PDB entry 9G8C | X-ray diffraction, 1.90 A resolution | chains A and B

Chain A:
Molecule: histidine kinase
From: Agrobacterium fabrum str. C58
Notes: EC 2.7.13.3
UniProt: A9CI81 (A9CI81_AGRFC); numbering as in UniProt (aligned over 1-501)
Chain sequence (507 residues; numbered 1 to 507; the number before each row is that of its first residue):
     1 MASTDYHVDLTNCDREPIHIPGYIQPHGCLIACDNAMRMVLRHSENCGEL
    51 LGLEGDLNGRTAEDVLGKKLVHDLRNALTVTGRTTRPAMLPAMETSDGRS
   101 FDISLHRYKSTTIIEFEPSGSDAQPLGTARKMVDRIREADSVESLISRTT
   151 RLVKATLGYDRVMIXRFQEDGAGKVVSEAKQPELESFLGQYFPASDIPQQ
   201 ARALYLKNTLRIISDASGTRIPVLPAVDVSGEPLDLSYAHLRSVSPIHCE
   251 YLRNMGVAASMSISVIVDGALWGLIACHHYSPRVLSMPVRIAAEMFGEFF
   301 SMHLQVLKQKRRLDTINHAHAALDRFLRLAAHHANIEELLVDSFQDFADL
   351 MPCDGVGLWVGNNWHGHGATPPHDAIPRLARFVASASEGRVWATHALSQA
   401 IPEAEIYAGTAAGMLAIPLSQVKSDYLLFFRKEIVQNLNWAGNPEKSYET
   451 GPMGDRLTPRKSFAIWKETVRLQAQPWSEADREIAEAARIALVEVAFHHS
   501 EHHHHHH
Disordered / not traced: 1-6, 81-85, 96, 120-126, 504-507
Sequence notes: engineered mutation 9IJ_165 (Tyr in A9CI81); expression tag (502-507)
Modified residues: Lys154, Lys174, Lys180, Lys207, Lys308, Lys310, Lys432, Lys446, Lys461, Lys467 (N-methyl-lysine; MLZ); 9IJ (2-cyano-L-phenylalanine) at position 165
Glycans and other covalent adducts: biliverdin, bound form at Pfr state (EL5) linked to Cys13
Small-molecule neighbours: biliverdin, bound form at Pfr state (EL5; 3-[(2Z)-2-({3-(2-carboxyethyl)-5-[(E)-(4-ethenyl-3-methyl-5-oxo-1,5-dihydro-2H-pyrrol-2-ylidene)methyl]-4-methyl-1H-pyrrol-2-yl}methylidene)-5-{(Z)-[(3E,4S)-3-ethylidene-4-methyl-5-oxopyrrolidin-2-ylidene]methyl}-4-methyl-2H-pyrrol-3-yl]propanoic acid): Leu10, Asp14, Ile18, 9IJ_165, Phe187, Gln190, Phe192, Ser195, Asp196, Ile197, Pro198, Ala201, Tyr205, Arg211, Ile213, Arg242, Val244, Ser245, Ile247, His248, Tyr251, Met255, Leu274, Ala276, His278, Arg456, Leu457, Pro459, Ser462
What the authors report for this chain:
  - conformationally variable residues: Phe167, Leu274

Chain B:
Molecule: histidine kinase
From: Agrobacterium fabrum str. C58
Notes: EC 2.7.13.3
UniProt: A9CI81 (A9CI81_AGRFC); residues 1-501 here = UniProt positions 1-501
Chain sequence (507 residues; row label = number of the first residue in the row):
     1 MASTDYHVDLTNCDREPIHIPGYIQPHGCLIACDNAMRMVLRHSENCGEL
    51 LGLEGDLNGRTAEDVLGKKLVHDLRNALTVTGRTTRPAMLPAMETSDGRS
   101 FDISLHRYKSTTIIEFEPSGSDAQPLGTARKMVDRIREADSVESLISRTT
   151 RLVKATLGYDRVMIXRFQEDGAGKVVSEAKQPELESFLGQYFPASDIPQQ
   201 ARALYLKNTLRIISDASGTRIPVLPAVDVSGEPLDLSYAHLRSVSPIHCE
   251 YLRNMGVAASMSISVIVDGALWGLIACHHYSPRVLSMPVRIAAEMFGEFF
   301 SMHLQVLKQKRRLDTINHAHAALDRFLRLAAHHANIEELLVDSFQDFADL
   351 MPCDGVGLWVGNNWHGHGATPPHDAIPRLARFVASASEGRVWATHALSQA
   401 IPEAEIYAGTAAGMLAIPLSQVKSDYLLFFRKEIVQNLNWAGNPEKSYET
   451 GPMGDRLTPRKSFAIWKETVRLQAQPWSEADREIAEAARIALVEVAFHHS
   501 EHHHHHH
Disordered / not traced: 1-5, 54, 80-85, 98, 230-231, 504-507
Sequence notes: engineered mutation 9IJ_165 (Tyr in A9CI81); expression tag (502-507)
Modified residues: Lys154, Lys174, Lys180, Lys207, Lys308, Lys432, Lys446, Lys461, Lys467 (N-methyl-lysine; MLZ); 9IJ (2-cyano-L-phenylalanine) at position 165
Glycans and other covalent adducts: biliverdin, bound form at Pfr state (EL5) linked to Cys13
Small-molecule neighbours: biliverdin, bound form at Pfr state (EL5; 3-[(2Z)-2-({3-(2-carboxyethyl)-5-[(E)-(4-ethenyl-3-methyl-5-oxo-1,5-dihydro-2H-pyrrol-2-ylidene)methyl]-4-methyl-1H-pyrrol-2-yl}methylidene)-5-{(Z)-[(3E,4S)-3-ethylidene-4-methyl-5-oxopyrrolidin-2-ylidene]methyl}-4-methyl-2H-pyrrol-3-yl]propanoic acid): Leu10, Asp14, Ile18, 9IJ_165, Phe187, Gln190, Phe192, Ser195, Asp196, Ile197, Pro198, Ala201, Tyr205, Arg211, Ile213, Arg242, Val244, Ser245, Ile247, His248, Tyr251, Met255, Ser260, Leu274, Ala276, His278, Arg456, Leu457, Pro459, Ser462

How chain A and chain B interact:
Pairs across the interface - 24 pairs, chain A then chain B:
  Arg390(A) - Asp324(B)  salt bridge
  Ser420(A) - Glu501(B)
  Gln421(A) - His498(B)  hydrogen bond
  Gln421(A) - Glu501(B)  hydrogen bond (backbone-side chain)
  Gln421(A) - His502(B)  hydrogen bond
  Val422(A) - Glu501(B)
  Val422(A) - His502(B)
  Arg489(A) - Glu494(B)  salt bridge
  Ile490(A) - Ile490(B)  hydrophobic
  Ile490(A) - Glu494(B)
  Val493(A) - Phe497(B)  hydrophobic
  Glu494(A) - Arg489(B)  salt bridge
  Glu494(A) - Ile490(B)
  Glu494(A) - Val493(B)
  Ala496(A) - Phe497(B)  hydrophobic
  Phe497(A) - Val493(B)  hydrophobic
  Phe497(A) - Ala496(B)  hydrophobic
  Phe497(A) - Phe497(B)  hydrophobic
  His498(A) - Gln421(B)  hydrogen bond
  Glu501(A) - Ser420(B)
  Glu501(A) - Gln421(B)  hydrogen bond (side chain-backbone)
  Glu501(A) - Val422(B)
  His502(A) - Gln421(B)  hydrogen bond
  His502(A) - Val422(B)
Also at the interface, not in a pair above, chain A (14 interface residues in all): Gln309
Also at the interface, not in a pair above, chain B (15 interface residues in all): Gln309, Leu327

In short:
Chain A and chain B form an interface of 14 and 15 residues respectively, with 6 hydrogen bonds and 3 salt
bridges. Polar contacts include Arg390(A)-Asp324(B), Arg489(A)-Glu494(B) and Glu494(A)-Arg489(B). Biliverdin,
bound form at Pfr state is covalently linked to Cys13(A). The paper reports conformational variability at
Phe167(A) and Leu274(A).
Chain A is histidine kinase and chain B is histidine kinase, both from Agrobacterium fabrum str. C58; the
structure, Crystal structure of the photosensory core module (PCM) of a cyano-phenylalanine mutant oCNF165 of
the bathy ..., was determined by X-ray diffraction together with 9G8D from the same study.
